PDB entry 5W3L | electron microscopy, 2.71 A resolution | chains B and C of the 6 polymer chains in the assembly

Chain B:
Protein: viral protein 3
From: Human rhinovirus 14
UniProtKB: P03303 (POLG_HRV14); residues 1-236 here correspond to UniProt positions 332-567 (UniProt number = residue number + 331)
Chain sequence (236 residues; numbered 1 to 236; the number before each row is that of its first residue):
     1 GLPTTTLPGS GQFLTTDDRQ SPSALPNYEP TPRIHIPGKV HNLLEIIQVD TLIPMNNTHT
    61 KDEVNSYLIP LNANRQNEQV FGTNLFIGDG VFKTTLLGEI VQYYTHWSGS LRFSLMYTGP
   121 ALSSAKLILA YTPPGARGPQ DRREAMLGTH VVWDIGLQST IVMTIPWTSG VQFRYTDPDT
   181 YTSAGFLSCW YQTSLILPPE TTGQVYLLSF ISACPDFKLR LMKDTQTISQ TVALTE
Swiss-Prot annotation at these positions:
  - region: Ala233 to Glu236 (Amphipathic alpha-helix)

Chain C:
Protein: viral protein 2
From: Human rhinovirus 14
UniProtKB: P03303 (POLG_HRV14); residues 1-262 here correspond to UniProt positions 70-331 (UniProt number = residue number + 69)
Chain sequence (262 residues; numbered 1 to 262; the number before each row is that of its first residue):
     1 SPNVEACGYS DRVQQITLGN STITTQEAAN AVVCYAEWPE YLPDVDASDV NKTSKPDTSV
    61 CRFYTLDSKT WTTGSKGWCW KLPDALKDMG VFGQNMFFHS LGRSGYTVHV QCNATKFHSG
   121 CLLVVVIPEH QLASHEGGNV SVKYTFTHPG ERGIDLSSAN EVGGPVKDVI YNMNGTLLGN
   181 LLIFPHQFIN LRTNNTATIV IPYINSVPID SMTRHNNVSL MVIPIAPLTV PTGATPSLPI
   241 TVTIAPMCTE FSGIRSKSIV PQ
Disordered / not traced: 1-7
Swiss-Prot annotation at these positions:
  - site: Gln262 (Cleavage)

How chain B and chain C interact:
Pairs across the interface - 73 pairs, chain B then chain C:
  Arg33(B) - Asp46(C)
  Ile34(B) - Asp46(C)
  Ile34(B) - Ser206(C)
  Ile34(B) - Val207(C)
  Ile34(B) - Pro208(C)
  His35(B) - Glu37(C)  salt bridge
  His35(B) - Asp46(C)  hydrogen bond (backbone-side chain)
  Ile36(B) - Asn205(C)
  Pro37(B) - Glu37(C)
  Pro37(B) - Tyr203(C)
  Pro37(B) - Ile204(C)  hydrophobic
  Gly38(B) - Tyr35(C)
  Gly38(B) - Glu37(C)
  Ile46(B) - Ile183(C)  hydrophobic
  Val49(B) - Leu182(C)
  Val49(B) - Ile183(C)  hydrophobic
  Asp50(B) - Leu182(C)
  Thr51(B) - Gly179(C)
  Thr51(B) - Asn180(C)
  Leu52(B) - Gly179(C)  hydrogen bond (backbone-backbone)
  Asp62(B) - Ile170(C)
  Asp62(B) - Tyr171(C)  hydrogen bond
  Glu63(B) - Ile170(C)
  Val64(B) - Val169(C)  hydrophobic
  Val64(B) - Leu178(C)  hydrophobic
  Val64(B) - Pro224(C)
  Val64(B) - Ile225(C)
  Tyr67(B) - Ile170(C)  hydrophobic
  Tyr67(B) - Leu177(C)
  Tyr67(B) - Leu178(C)
  Tyr67(B) - Gly179(C)  hydrogen bond (side chain-backbone)
  Leu68(B) - Ile225(C)
  Leu68(B) - Ala226(C)  hydrophobic
  Leu68(B) - Pro227(C)
  Thr94(B) - Leu177(C)
  Thr94(B) - Asn180(C)  hydrogen bond (backbone-side chain)
  Thr95(B) - Asn180(C)
  Leu96(B) - Asn180(C)  hydrogen bond (backbone-side chain)
  Leu96(B) - Ile183(C)  hydrophobic
  Met116(B) - Phe188(C)  hydrophobic
  Met116(B) - Asn190(C)  hydrogen bond
  Tyr117(B) - Asn190(C)  hydrogen bond (backbone-side chain)
  Tyr117(B) - Arg192(C)
  Thr118(B) - Ser119(C)
  Thr118(B) - Gly120(C)
  Thr118(B) - Cys121(C)
  Thr118(B) - Asn190(C)
  Thr118(B) - Ala226(C)
  Gly119(B) - Ser119(C)
  Gly119(B) - Arg192(C)  hydrogen bond (backbone-side chain)
  Pro120(B) - Lys116(C)
  Pro120(B) - Phe117(C)
  Pro120(B) - His118(C)
  Pro120(B) - Ser119(C)
  Pro120(B) - Arg192(C)
  Ala121(B) - Lys116(C)  hydrogen bond (backbone-backbone)
  Ala121(B) - Arg192(C)
  Leu122(B) - Lys116(C)  hydrogen bond (backbone-backbone)
  Leu122(B) - Phe117(C)  hydrophobic
  Gly156(B) - Arg192(C)  hydrogen bond (backbone-side chain)
  Ser159(B) - Asn190(C)
  Ser159(B) - Arg192(C)
  Ser159(B) - Thr193(C)
  Pro198(B) - Phe117(C)  hydrophobic
  Pro199(B) - Phe117(C)
  Glu200(B) - Pro231(C)
  Glu200(B) - Thr232(C)  hydrogen bond (backbone-backbone)
  Thr201(B) - Phe117(C)
  Thr201(B) - Pro231(C)
  Tyr206(B) - Pro227(C)
  Leu208(B) - Ile225(C)  hydrophobic
  Phe210(B) - Leu182(C)  hydrophobic
  Glu236(B) - Asn139(C)
Interface residues without a listed pair, chain B (39 interface residues in all): Ser123, Ile155, Thr202
Interface residues without a listed pair, chain C (37 interface residues in all): Pro202, Thr229

Summary:
Chain B and chain C form an interface of 39 and 37 residues respectively, with 13 hydrogen bonds and 1 salt
bridge. Polar contacts include His35(B)-Glu37(C), His35(B)-Asp46(C) and Asp62(B)-Tyr171(C).
Here chain B is viral protein 3 and chain C is viral protein 2, both from Human rhinovirus 14. Entry 5W3L
(CryoEM structure of rhinovirus B14 in complex with C5 Fab (4 degrees Celsius, molar ratio 1:3 ...) was
determined by electron microscopy together with 5W3E, 5W3M and 5W3O from the same study.
